PDB entry 1LF8 | X-ray diffraction, 2.30 A resolution | chains A and E

[Chain A]
Protein: ADP-ribosylation factor binding protein GGA3
Source organism: Homo sapiens
Notes: fragment: VHS domain (residues 1-166)
UniProt: Q9NZ52 (GGA3_HUMAN); residue numbers follow UniProt; this construct covers 1-166
Chain sequence (171 residues; numbered -4 to 166; the number before each row is that of its first residue; numbers below 1 keep their minus sign (Gly-4 is residue -4)):
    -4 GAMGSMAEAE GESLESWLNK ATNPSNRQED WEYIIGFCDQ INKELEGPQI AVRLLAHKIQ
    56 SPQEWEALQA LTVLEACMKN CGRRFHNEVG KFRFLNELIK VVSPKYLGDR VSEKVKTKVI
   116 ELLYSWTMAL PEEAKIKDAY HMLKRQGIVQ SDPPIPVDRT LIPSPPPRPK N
Disordered / not traced: -4 to 6, 158-166
Sequence notes: cloning artifact (-4 to 0)
UniProt features mapped onto this chain:
  - modified residue: Ser159 (Phosphoserine)
  - mutagenesis: Asn91 (N91A: No effect on regulation of BACE1 degradation)

[Chain E]
Protein: Cation-independent mannose-6-phosphate receptor
Notes: fragment: C-terminus (residues 2480-2491)
UniProt: P11717 (MPRI_HUMAN); residues 301-312 here correspond to UniProt positions 2480-2491 (UniProt number = residue number + 2179)
Chain sequence (12 residues; row label = number of the first residue in the row):
   301 FHDDSDEDLL HI
Disordered / not traced: 301-304
Sequence notes: modified residue (305)
Modified positions: Ser305 (phosphoserine; SEP)
UniProt features mapped onto this chain:
  - modified residue: Ser305 (Phosphoserine)

[Chain A / chain E interface]
Residue-residue contacts - 27 pairs, chain A then chain E:
  Lys86(A) with Ser305(E); Asp306(E)
  Phe87(A) with Asp306(E), hydrogen bond (backbone-side chain); Glu307(E); Leu309(E), hydrophobic
  Arg88(A) with Ser305(E); Asp306(E), hydrogen bond (backbone-side chain); Glu307(E)
  Asn91(A) with Glu307(E), hydrogen bond; Asp308(E), hydrogen bond (side chain-backbone); Leu309(E); Leu310(E), hydrogen bond (side chain-backbone)
  Ile94(A) with Leu309(E), hydrophobic; Leu310(E), hydrophobic; Ile312(E), hydrophobic
  Lys95(A) with Leu310(E)
  Ser98(A) with Ile312(E)
  Lys100(A) with His311(E), hydrogen bond (side chain-backbone); Ile312(E)
  Tyr101(A) with Leu310(E); His311(E)
  Lys130(A) with Asp306(E), salt bridge
  Met137(A) with Leu309(E), hydrophobic; Leu310(E); Ile312(E), hydrophobic
  Gln141(A) with Ile312(E)
  Ile143(A) with Ile312(E), hydrophobic
Other interface residues (no listed pair), chain A (15 interface residues in all): Asp133, Ala134

[Overview]
The interface between chain A and chain E involves 15 residues on one side and 8 on the other, with 6 hydrogen
bonds and 1 salt bridge. Among the polar pairs are Lys130(A)-Asp306(E), Phe87(A)-Asp306(E) and
Arg88(A)-Asp306(E). UniProt lists one mutagenesis site on chain A.
Chain A is ADP-ribosylation factor binding protein GGA3 (Homo sapiens) and chain E is Cation-independent
mannose-6-phosphate receptor; the structure, Complex of GGA3-VHS Domain and CI-MPR C-terminal Phosphopeptide,
was determined by X-ray diffraction.
